Entry 3SYR (X-ray diffraction, 2.40 A resolution); this record covers chain A.

[Chain A]
Protein: Glycogen phosphorylase, muscle form
Source organism: Oryctolagus cuniculus
Notes: EC 2.4.1.1
Reference sequence: P00489 (PYGM_RABIT); residues 1-842 here correspond to UniProt positions 2-843 (UniProt number = residue number + 1)
Chain sequence (842 residues; row label = number of the first residue in the row):
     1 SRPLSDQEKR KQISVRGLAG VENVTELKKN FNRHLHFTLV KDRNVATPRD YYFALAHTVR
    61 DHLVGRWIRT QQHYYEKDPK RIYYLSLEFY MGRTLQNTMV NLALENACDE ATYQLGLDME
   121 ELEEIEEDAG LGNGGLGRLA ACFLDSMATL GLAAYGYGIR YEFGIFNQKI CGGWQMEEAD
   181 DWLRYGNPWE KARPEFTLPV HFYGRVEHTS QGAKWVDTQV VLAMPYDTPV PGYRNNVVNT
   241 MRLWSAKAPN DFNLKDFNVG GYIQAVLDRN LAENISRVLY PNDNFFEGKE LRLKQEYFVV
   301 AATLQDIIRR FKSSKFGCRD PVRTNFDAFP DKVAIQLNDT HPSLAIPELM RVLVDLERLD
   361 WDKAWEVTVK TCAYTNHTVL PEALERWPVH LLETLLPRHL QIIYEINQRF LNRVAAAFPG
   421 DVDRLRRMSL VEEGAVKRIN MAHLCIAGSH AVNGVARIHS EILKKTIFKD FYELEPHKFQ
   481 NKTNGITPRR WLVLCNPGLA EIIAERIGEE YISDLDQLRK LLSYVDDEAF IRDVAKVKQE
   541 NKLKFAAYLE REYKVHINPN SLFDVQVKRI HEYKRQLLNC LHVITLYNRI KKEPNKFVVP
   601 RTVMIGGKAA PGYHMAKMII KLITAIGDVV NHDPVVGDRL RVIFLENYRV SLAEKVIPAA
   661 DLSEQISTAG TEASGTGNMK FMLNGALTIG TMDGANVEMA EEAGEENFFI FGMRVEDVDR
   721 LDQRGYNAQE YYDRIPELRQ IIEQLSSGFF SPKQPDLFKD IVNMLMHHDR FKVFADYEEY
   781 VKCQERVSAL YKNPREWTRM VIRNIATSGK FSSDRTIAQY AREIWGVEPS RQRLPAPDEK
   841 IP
Not modelled in the structure: 1-11, 252-260, 315-323, 837-842
Modified residues: Lys680 ((2S)-2-amino-6-[[3-hydroxy-2-methyl-5-(phosphonooxymethyl)pyridin-4-yl]methylideneamino]hexanoic acid; LLP)
Residues lining bound ligands: GPK (5-fluoro-1-(beta-D-glucopyranosyl)pyrimidine-2,4(1H,3H)-dione): Gly134, Gly135, Leu136, Leu139, Asp283, Asn284, Asp339, His377, Thr378, Val455, Asn484, Tyr573, Glu672, Ala673, Ser674, Gly675, Thr676
UniProt features mapped onto this chain:
  - binding site (AMP): Asp42, Tyr75, Arg309 to Cys318
  - site: Cys108 (Involved in the association of subunits), Cys142 (Involved in the association of subunits), Tyr155 (Can be labeled by an AMP analog)
  - modified residue: Ser1 (N-acetylserine), Ser14 (Phosphoserine), Tyr203 (Phosphotyrosine), Tyr226 (Phosphotyrosine), Ser429 (Phosphoserine), Tyr472 (Phosphotyrosine), Ser513 (Phosphoserine), Lys680 (N6-(pyridoxal phosphate)lysine), Ser746 (Phosphoserine), Ser747 (Phosphoserine)

[Summary]
Chain A binds compound GPK. Curated annotation (UniProt) lists 12 AMP-binding residues.
Chain A is Glycogen phosphorylase, muscle form (Oryctolagus cuniculus); the structure, Glycogen phosphorylase
b in complex with beta-D-glucopyranonucleoside 5-fluorouracil, was determined by X-ray diffraction, deposited
together with 3SYM.
